PDB entry 3G8B | X-ray diffraction, 2.10 A resolution | chain A

# Chain A
Name: Ribosomal RNA small subunit methyltransferase G
Organism: Thermus thermophilus
Notes: EC 2.1.1.-
UniProtKB: Q9LCY2 (RSMG_THET8); residue numbers follow UniProt; this construct covers 1-249
Amino-acid sequence (249 residues; each row starts with the number of its first residue):
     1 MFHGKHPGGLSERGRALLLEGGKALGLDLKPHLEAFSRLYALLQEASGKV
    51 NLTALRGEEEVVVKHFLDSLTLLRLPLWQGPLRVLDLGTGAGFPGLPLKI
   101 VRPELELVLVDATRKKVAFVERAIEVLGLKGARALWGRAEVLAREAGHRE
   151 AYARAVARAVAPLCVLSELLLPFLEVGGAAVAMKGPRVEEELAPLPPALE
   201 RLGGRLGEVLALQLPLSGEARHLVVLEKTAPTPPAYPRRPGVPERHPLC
Unresolved in the structure: 1-8
Modified positions: H3 (4-methyl-histidine; HIC)
Cystine bridges: C164-C249
Small-molecule neighbours: S-adenosylmethionine (SAM): L87, G88, T89, G90, F93, V110, D111, A112, T113, K116, G137, R138, A139, E140, R158, A159, V160, L169
Swiss-Prot annotation at these positions:
  - region: R245, H246 (RNA binding)
  - binding site (S-adenosyl-L-methionine): G88, F93, D111 to T113, A139, E140, R158
From the paper describing this entry:
  - conformationally variable residues (order/disorder transition): A46 to G57

# Summary
Chain A binds S-adenosylmethionine. UniProt lists 8 S-adenosyl-L-methionine-binding residues. From the paper:
conformational variability at A46.
Chain A is Ribosomal RNA small subunit methyltransferase G (Thermus thermophilus); the structure, T.
thermophilus 16S rRNA G527 methyltransferase in complex with AdoMet in space group I222, was determined by
X-ray diffraction (same publication as 3G88, 3G89 and 3G8A).
